2ZHW - chains H and I of the 3 polymer chains in the assembly; structure by X-ray diffraction, 2.02 A resolution.

Chain H:
Molecule: Thrombin heavy chain
Source organism: Homo sapiens
Notes: EC 3.4.21.5
Reference sequence: P00734 (THRB_HUMAN); the construct lacks a stretch of the UniProt sequence and is renumbered around it, so the offset changes along the chain: 16-36 = UniProt 364-384; 37-60 = UniProt 386-409; 61-77 = UniProt 419-435; 78-97 = UniProt 437-456; 7 more segments
Amino-acid sequence (259 residues; row label = number of the first residue in the row; note: 4 numbers in that range are skipped by the numbering (no residue carries them; nothing is unmodelled there); a row labelled like 60A-60I holds insertion residues (60A, then the next letters in order)):
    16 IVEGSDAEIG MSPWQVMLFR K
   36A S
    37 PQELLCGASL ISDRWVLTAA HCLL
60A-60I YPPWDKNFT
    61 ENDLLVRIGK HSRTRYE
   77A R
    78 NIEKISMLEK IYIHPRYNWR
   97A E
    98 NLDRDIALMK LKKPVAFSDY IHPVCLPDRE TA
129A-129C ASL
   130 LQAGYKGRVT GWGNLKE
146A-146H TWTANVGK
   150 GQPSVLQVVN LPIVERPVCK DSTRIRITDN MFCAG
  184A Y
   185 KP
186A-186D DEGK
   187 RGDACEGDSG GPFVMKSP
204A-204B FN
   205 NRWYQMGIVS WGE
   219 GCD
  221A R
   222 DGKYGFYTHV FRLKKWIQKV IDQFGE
Disordered / not traced: 146A-146H, 246-247
Disulfide bonds: Cys42-Cys58, Cys168-Cys182, Cys191-Cys220
Ligand contacts: 12U (N-cycloheptylglycyl-N-(4-carbamimidoylbenzyl)-L-prolinamide): His57, Tyr60A, Trp60D, Leu99, Asp189, Ala190, Cys191, Glu192, Ser195, Val213, Ser214, Trp215, Gly216, Gly219, Cys220, Gly226
Curated features (UniProtKB/Swiss-Prot):
  - region: Ala183 to Val200 (High affinity receptor-binding region which is also known as the TP508 peptide)
  - active site (Charge relay system): His57, Asp102, Ser195
  - glycosylation: Asn60G (N-linked (GlcNAc...) (complex) asparagine)

Chain I:
Molecule: Hirudin variant-2
Reference sequence: P09945 (ITH3_HIRME); residues 53-64 here correspond to UniProt positions 60-71 (UniProt number = residue number + 7)
Amino-acid sequence (12 residues; numbered 53 to 64; the number before each row is that of its first residue):
    53 NGDFEEIPEE YL
Disordered / not traced: 53-54
Modified positions: Tyr63 (o-sulfo-l-tyrosine; TYS)
Curated features (UniProtKB/Swiss-Prot):
  - region: Asp55 to Leu64 (Interaction with fibrinogen-binding exosite of thrombin)
  - modified residue: Tyr63 (Sulfotyrosine)

How chain H and chain I interact:
Residue-residue contacts - 18 pairs, chain H then chain I:
  Phe34(H) with Phe56(I), hydrophobic
  Leu40(H) with Phe56(I)
  Leu65(H) with Tyr63(I); Leu64(I), hydrophobic
  Arg67(H) with Ile59(I)
  Arg73(H) with Asp55(I), salt bridge; Phe56(I)
  Thr74(H) with Asp55(I); Phe56(I); Glu57(I), hydrogen bond (backbone-backbone)
  Arg75(H) with Glu57(I)
  Tyr76(H) with Glu57(I), hydrogen bond (backbone-side chain); Pro60(I); Tyr63(I)
  Glu80(H) with Tyr63(I)
  Lys81(H) with Tyr63(I)
  Ile82(H) with Tyr63(I)
  Met84(H) with Tyr63(I)
Other interface residues (no listed pair), chain H (15 interface residues in all): Met32, Lys36, Glu39
Other interface residues (no listed pair), chain I (9 interface residues in all): Glu58, Glu62

In short:
15 residues of chain H and 9 residues of chain I are in contact, with 2 hydrogen bonds and 1 salt bridge.
Among the polar pairs are Arg73(H)-Asp55(I), Tyr76(H)-Glu57(I) and Thr74(H)-Glu57(I). Ligands of chain H:
compound 12U. UniProt lists 3 active-site residues on chain H.
Chain H is Thrombin heavy chain (Homo sapiens) and chain I is Hirudin variant-2; the structure, Exploring
thrombin S3 pocket, was determined by X-ray diffraction.
